Entry 4L27 (X-ray diffraction, 3.39 A resolution); this record covers chains B and D.

[Chain B (and D)]
Molecule: Cystathionine beta-synthase
Organism: Homo sapiens
Notes: EC 4.2.1.22; chain D of this document is another copy of the same molecule, construct and numbering; everything in this record applies to it too
UniProtKB: P35520 (CBS_HUMAN); residue numbers follow UniProt; this construct covers 2-514, 525-551
Amino-acid sequence (548 residues; row label = number of the first residue in the row; note: 10 numbers in that range are skipped by the numbering (no residue carries them; nothing is unmodelled there)):
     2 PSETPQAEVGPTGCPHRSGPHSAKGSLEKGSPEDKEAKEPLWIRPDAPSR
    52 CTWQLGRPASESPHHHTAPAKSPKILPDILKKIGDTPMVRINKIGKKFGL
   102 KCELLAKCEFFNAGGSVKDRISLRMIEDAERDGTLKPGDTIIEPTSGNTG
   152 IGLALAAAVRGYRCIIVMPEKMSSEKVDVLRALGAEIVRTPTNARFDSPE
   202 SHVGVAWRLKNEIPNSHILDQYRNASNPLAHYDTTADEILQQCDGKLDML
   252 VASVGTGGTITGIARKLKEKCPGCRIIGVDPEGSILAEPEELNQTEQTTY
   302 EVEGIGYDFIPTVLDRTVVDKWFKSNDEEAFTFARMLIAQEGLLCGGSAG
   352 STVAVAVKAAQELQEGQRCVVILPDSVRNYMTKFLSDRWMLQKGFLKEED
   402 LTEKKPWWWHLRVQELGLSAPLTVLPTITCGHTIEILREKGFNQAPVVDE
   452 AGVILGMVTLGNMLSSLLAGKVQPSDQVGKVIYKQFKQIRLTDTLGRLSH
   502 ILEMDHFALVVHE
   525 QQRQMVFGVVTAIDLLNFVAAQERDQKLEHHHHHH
Disordered / not traced: 2-41, 402-403, 452, 525-528, 549-559 (chain D: 2-42, 402, 450, 525-527, 549-559)
Differences from the reference sequence: engineered mutation Asn444 (Asp in P35520); expression tag (552-559)
Swiss-Prot annotation at these positions:
  - binding site (heme): Cys52, His65
  - binding site (pyridoxal 5'-phosphate): Asn149, Gly256 to Thr260, Ser349
  - modified residue: Ser27 (Phosphoserine), Lys119 (N6-(pyridoxal phosphate)lysine), Ser199 (Phosphoserine)
  - cross-link: Lys211 (Glycyl lysine isopeptide (Lys-Gly) (interchain with G-Cter in SUMO))
  - natural variant: Arg18 (R18C: Results in 1/3 to 2/3 the enzyme activity of the wild-type), Pro49 (P49L: In CBSD), Arg58 (R58W: In CBSD), His65 (H65R: In CBSD), Pro78 (P78R: In CBSD), Gly85 (G85R: In CBSD), Thr87 (T87N: In CBSD), Pro88 (P88S: In CBSD), Leu101 (L101P: In CBSD), Lys102 (K102N: In CBSD; K102Q), Cys109 (C109R: In CBSD), Ala114 (A114V: In CBSD), 81 further natural variant entries in UniProt
  - mutagenesis: Cys272 (C272A: Reduced heme content and cystathionine beta-synthase activity), Cys275 (C275S: Reduced heme content and cystathionine beta-synthase activity)
Covalent attachments: pyridoxal phosphate (PLP) linked to Lys119
Ion coordination: heme Fe: Cys52, His65
Small-molecule neighbours:
  - heme (HEM): Pro49, Ser50, Arg51, Cys52, Thr53, Trp54, Arg58, Pro59, Glu62, Ser63, Pro64, His65, Arg224, Asn225, Ala226, Pro229, Leu230, Tyr233, Gly263, Arg266, Thr313, Val314
  - pyridoxal phosphate (PLP): Ser147, Asn149, His232, Ser254, Val255, Gly256, Thr257, Gly258, Gly259, Thr260, Glu304, Gly305, Ile306, Ser349, Pro375, Asp376, Tyr381
From the paper describing this entry:
  - allosteric site: Glu201, Pro422, Leu423, Phe443, Ala446, Pro447, Val448, Met458, Val459, Thr460, Asn463, Tyr484, Phe487, His507, Phe508, Ala509, Val533, Val534, Thr535, Ile537, Asp538 (proposed by the authors, not directly observed)
  - disease-associated variants - D444N: increased catalytic activity
  - disease-associated variants - D444N: decreased catalytic activity on AdoMet

[Chain B / chain D interface]
Residue-residue contacts - 151 pairs, chain B then chain D:
  Lys75(B) - Gln242(D)
  Lys75(B) - Gln243(D)
  Lys75(B) - Asp245(D)  salt bridge
  Ile76(B) - Met89(D)
  Ile76(B) - Arg91(D)
  Ile76(B) - Leu106(D)  hydrophobic
  Ile76(B) - Gln243(D)
  Ile76(B) - Arg369(D)
  Leu77(B) - Met89(D)  hydrogen bond (backbone-backbone)
  Leu77(B) - Val90(D)
  Leu77(B) - Arg91(D)  hydrogen bond (backbone-backbone)
  Pro78(B) - Arg91(D)
  Pro78(B) - Asn93(D)  hydrogen bond (backbone-side chain)
  Asp79(B) - Val90(D)
  Asp79(B) - Asn93(D)
  Ile80(B) - Val90(D)
  Ile80(B) - Phe112(D)  hydrophobic
  Ile80(B) - Glu342(D)
  Ile80(B) - Gly343(D)
  Ile80(B) - Leu344(D)  hydrophobic
  Lys83(B) - Phe112(D)
  Pro88(B) - Lys83(D)
  Met89(B) - Ile76(D)
  Met89(B) - Leu77(D)  hydrogen bond (backbone-backbone)
  Val90(B) - Leu77(D)
  Val90(B) - Asp79(D)
  Val90(B) - Ile80(D)
  Arg91(B) - Leu77(D)  hydrogen bond (backbone-backbone)
  Arg91(B) - Pro78(D)
  Asn93(B) - Pro78(D)  hydrogen bond (side chain-backbone)
  Asn93(B) - Asp79(D)
  Lys94(B) - Ala159(D)  hydrogen bond (side chain-backbone)
  Lys94(B) - Val160(D)  hydrogen bond (side chain-backbone)
  Leu106(B) - Ile76(D)  hydrophobic
  Phe112(B) - Lys83(D)
  Phe112(B) - Phe112(D)
  Phe112(B) - Ala114(D)  hydrophobic
  Ala114(B) - Leu345(D)
  Leu156(B) - Gly343(D)
  Ala159(B) - Lys94(D)  hydrogen bond (backbone-side chain)
  Ala159(B) - Ala340(D)
  Ala159(B) - Gln341(D)
  Val160(B) - Lys94(D)  hydrogen bond (backbone-side chain)
  Val160(B) - Glu342(D)
  Glu171(B) - Gln486(D)
  Glu171(B) - Met505(D)
  Glu171(B) - Asp506(D)
  Glu171(B) - His507(D)  hydrogen bond (side chain-backbone)
  Asp179(B) - Met382(D)
  Val180(B) - Leu345(D)  hydrophobic
  Arg182(B) - Asp388(D)
  Arg182(B) - His501(D)  hydrogen bond
  Arg182(B) - Glu504(D)  salt bridge
  Ala183(B) - Ile339(D)
  Ala183(B) - Ala340(D)
  Ala183(B) - Leu386(D)  hydrophobic
  Leu184(B) - Ile339(D)
  Ile188(B) - Leu503(D)
  Ile188(B) - Glu504(D)
  Val189(B) - Leu503(D)
  Val189(B) - Ala536(D)  hydrophobic
  Arg190(B) - Leu503(D)
  Arg190(B) - Glu504(D)  hydrogen bond (side chain-backbone)
  Arg190(B) - Met505(D)  hydrogen bond (side chain-backbone)
  Arg190(B) - Asp506(D)
  Arg190(B) - His507(D)
  Thr191(B) - His507(D)
  Pro192(B) - Tyr484(D)  hydrophobic
  Pro192(B) - His507(D)
  Asn194(B) - Tyr484(D)
  Ala195(B) - Asn463(D)
  Ala195(B) - Tyr484(D)
  Arg196(B) - Asn463(D)  hydrogen bond (backbone-side chain)
  Arg196(B) - Ser466(D)  hydrogen bond
  Arg196(B) - Ser467(D)
  Arg196(B) - Ala470(D)
  Asp198(B) - Ser466(D)  hydrogen bond
  Ser199(B) - Asn463(D)  hydrogen bond
  Pro200(B) - Gly462(D)
  Glu201(B) - Thr460(D)  hydrogen bond
  Glu201(B) - Asn463(D)
  Glu201(B) - Tyr484(D)  hydrogen bond
  Glu201(B) - His507(D)
  Arg209(B) - Ile537(D)
  Leu210(B) - Ile537(D)  hydrophobic
  Leu210(B) - Leu540(D)  hydrophobic
  Glu213(B) - Leu540(D)
  Glu213(B) - Asn541(D)
  Gln242(B) - Lys75(D)
  Gln243(B) - Lys75(D)
  Gln243(B) - Ile76(D)
  Asp245(B) - Lys75(D)  salt bridge
  Ile339(B) - Ala183(D)
  Ile339(B) - Leu184(D)  hydrophobic
  Ala340(B) - Ala159(D)
  Ala340(B) - Ala183(D)
  Gln341(B) - Ala159(D)
  Glu342(B) - Ile80(D)
  Glu342(B) - Val160(D)
  Gly343(B) - Ile80(D)
  Gly343(B) - Leu156(D)
  Leu344(B) - Ile80(D)  hydrophobic
  Leu345(B) - Ala114(D)
  Leu345(B) - Gly115(D)
  Leu345(B) - Val180(D)  hydrophobic
  Arg369(B) - Ile76(D)
  Val378(B) - Arg379(D)
  Arg379(B) - Met382(D)
  Met382(B) - Asp179(D)
  Met382(B) - Arg379(D)
  Leu386(B) - Asp179(D)
  Leu386(B) - Ala183(D)  hydrophobic
  Asp388(B) - Arg182(D)  salt bridge
  Thr460(B) - Glu201(D)  hydrogen bond
  Gly462(B) - Ser199(D)
  Asn463(B) - Asn194(D)
  Asn463(B) - Ala195(D)
  Asn463(B) - Arg196(D)  hydrogen bond (side chain-backbone)
  Asn463(B) - Ser199(D)
  Asn463(B) - Glu201(D)
  Ser466(B) - Arg196(D)  hydrogen bond
  Ser466(B) - Asp198(D)  hydrogen bond
  Ser467(B) - Arg196(D)
  Ala470(B) - Arg196(D)
  Lys472(B) - Arg196(D)
  Val482(B) - Asn194(D)
  Tyr484(B) - Pro192(D)  hydrophobic
  Tyr484(B) - Ala195(D)
  Tyr484(B) - Ser199(D)
  Tyr484(B) - Glu201(D)  hydrogen bond
  Gln486(B) - Glu171(D)
  His501(B) - Arg182(D)  hydrogen bond
  Leu503(B) - Ile188(D)
  Leu503(B) - Val189(D)
  Leu503(B) - Arg190(D)  hydrogen bond (backbone-backbone)
  Glu504(B) - Arg182(D)  salt bridge
  Glu504(B) - Ile188(D)
  Glu504(B) - Arg190(D)  hydrogen bond (backbone-side chain)
  Met505(B) - Glu171(D)
  Met505(B) - Arg190(D)
  Asp506(B) - Arg190(D)
  His507(B) - Glu171(D)
  His507(B) - Arg190(D)
  His507(B) - Thr191(D)
  His507(B) - Pro192(D)
  Ala536(B) - Val189(D)  hydrophobic
  Ile537(B) - Arg209(D)
  Leu540(B) - Leu210(D)  hydrophobic
  Leu540(B) - Glu213(D)
  Leu540(B) - Ile214(D)  hydrophobic
  Asn541(B) - Glu213(D)
Also at the interface, not in a pair above, chain B (86 interface residues in all): Asn113, Gly115, Ser175, Val178, Thr193, Val206, Ile214, Cys244, Ile483, Phe508
Also at the interface, not in a pair above, chain D (83 interface residues in all): Pro88, Asn113, Glu176, Val178, Thr193, Pro200, Val206, Val378, Ile483, Phe508

[Overview]
86 residues of chain B and 83 residues of chain D are in contact, with 28 hydrogen bonds and 5 salt bridges.
Polar pairs include Lys75(B)-Asp245(D), Arg182(B)-Glu504(D) and Asp388(B)-Arg182(D). Chain B binds heme. From
the paper: D444N of chain B increases catalytic activity; an allosteric site at Glu201(B), Pro422(B) and
Leu423(B) among others.
Chain B and chain D are both Cystathionine beta-synthase (Homo sapiens); the structure, Crystal structure of
delta1-39 and delta516-525 human cystathionine beta-synthase D444N mutant containing C-terminal 6xHis tag, was
determined by X-ray diffraction (same publication as 4L0D, 4L28 and 4L3V).
